7BKC - chains J and H of the 26 polymer chains in the assembly; structure by electron microscopy, 3.00 A resolution.

# Chain J
Name: Formylmethanofuran dehydrogenase, subunit D
From: Methanospirillum hungatei JF-1
Notes: EC 1.2.99.5
Reference sequence: Q2FRF6 (Q2FRF6_METHJ); residue numbers follow UniProt; this construct covers 1-137
Sequence (137 residues; numbered 1 to 137; the number before each row is that of its first residue):
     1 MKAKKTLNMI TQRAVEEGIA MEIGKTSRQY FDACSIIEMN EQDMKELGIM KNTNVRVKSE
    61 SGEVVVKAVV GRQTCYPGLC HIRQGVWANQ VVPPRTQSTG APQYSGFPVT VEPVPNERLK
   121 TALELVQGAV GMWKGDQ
Unresolved in the structure: 1-4, 136-137
Ligand contacts:
  - molybdopterin guanosine dinucleotide (MGD; 2-amino-5,6-dimercapto-7-methyl-3,7,8a,9-tetrahydro-8-oxa-1,3,9,10-tetraaza-anthracen-4-one guanosine dinucleotide), molecule 1: I10, Q12, R13, A14, V15, E17, G18, M21, Q84
  - molybdopterin guanosine dinucleotide (MGD), molecule 2: T11, R13, M21, E22, K25, Q84, G85, A88, N89, V92, Y104

# Chain H
Name: Formylmethanofuran dehydrogenase, subunit B
From: Methanospirillum hungatei JF-1
Notes: EC 1.2.99.5
Reference sequence: Q2FRM0 (Q2FRM0_METHJ); residue numbers follow UniProt; this construct covers 1-443
Sequence (443 residues; row label = number of the first residue in the row):
     1 MPKVIENVGC PYCGCSCDDV RITVSDDGKD ILEVENVCAI GTEIFKHGCS KDRIRLPRMR
    61 QPDGSMKDIS YEEAIDWTAR HLLKAKKPLM YGFGSTNCEG QAAAARVMEI AGGMLDNCAT
   121 ICHGPSFLAI FDNGYPSCTL GEVKNRADVI VYWGSNPAHA HPRHMSRYSI FPRGFFTGKG
   181 QKKRTVIVID PRFTDTANVA DYHLQVKQGH DYELFNAFRM VIHGHGKDLP DEVAGIKKET
   241 ILEVAEIMKN ARFGTTFFGM GLTHTDGRNH NIDIAISLTR DLNKISKWTI MAMRGHYNIA
   301 GPGVVWSWTF GFPYCLDLTK QNHAHMNPGE TSSVDMAMRD EVDMFINIGT DAAAHFPIPA
   361 VKQLKKHPWV TIDPSINMAS EISDLHIPVC ICGVDVGGIV YRMDNVPIQF RKVIEPPEGV
   421 MDDETLLNKI ADRMEELKAK GEA
Unresolved in the structure: 1, 440-443
Metal / ion sites: 4Fe-4S cluster Fe: C10, C13, C17, C38; Mo ion: C122 (together with molybdopterin guanosine dinucleotide)
Ligand contacts:
  - molybdopterin guanosine dinucleotide (MGD; 2-amino-5,6-dimercapto-7-methyl-3,7,8a,9-tetrahydro-8-oxa-1,3,9,10-tetraaza-anthracen-4-one guanosine dinucleotide), molecule 1: Y12, C13, I40, C122, W153, G154, S155, N156, H159, A160, H161, I189, D190, P191, R192, T194, V206, Q208, G209, D211, G259, M260, G261, T265, M293, G295, H296
  - molybdopterin guanosine dinucleotide (MGD), molecule 2: S95, T96, C118, I121, C122, M260, H264, H296, Y297, I348, G349, T350, D351, H355, I372, D373, P374, S375, N377, V389, C390, I391, C392
  - 4Fe-4S cluster (SF4): C10, Y12, C13, C15, S16, C17, V37, C38, I40, G41, H161, P162, R163

# Chain J / chain H interface
Residue-residue contacts (80):
  N8(J) - Q208(H)  hydrogen bond
  I10(J) - R192(H)
  I10(J) - Q208(H)
  Q12(J) - R192(H)
  Q12(J) - M260(H)
  R13(J) - M260(H)
  A14(J) - H159(H)
  V15(J) - I40(H)  hydrophobic
  V15(J) - A158(H)
  V15(J) - H159(H)  hydrogen bond (backbone-side chain)
  I19(J) - A39(H)  hydrophobic
  I19(J) - E43(H)
  M21(J) - Y12(H)  hydrogen bond
  E22(J) - Y12(H)
  E22(J) - I44(H)
  E22(J) - H47(H)
  I23(J) - E43(H)
  I23(J) - H47(H)
  K25(J) - D351(H)  salt bridge
  K25(J) - H355(H)  hydrogen bond
  K25(J) - M378(H)
  T26(J) - M378(H)
  R72(J) - D195(H)  salt bridge
  Q73(J) - H159(H)  hydrogen bond
  Q73(J) - R192(H)
  Q73(J) - F193(H)
  Q73(J) - T194(H)
  Q73(J) - D195(H)
  T74(J) - R192(H)
  T74(J) - F193(H)  hydrogen bond (backbone-backbone)
  Y76(J) - P191(H)  hydrophobic
  L79(J) - P191(H)  hydrophobic
  H81(J) - R192(H)
  Q84(J) - H355(H)  hydrogen bond
  N89(J) - A354(H)  hydrogen bond (side chain-backbone)
  N89(J) - H355(H)
  N89(J) - F356(H)
  N89(J) - P357(H)
  N89(J) - I358(H)  hydrogen bond (backbone-backbone)
  Q90(J) - I358(H)
  P94(J) - M338(H)  hydrophobic
  P94(J) - P359(H)  hydrophobic
  R95(J) - R268(H)  hydrogen bond (backbone-side chain)
  T96(J) - R268(H)  hydrogen bond (backbone-side chain)
  T96(J) - V334(H)
  T96(J) - D335(H)  hydrogen bond
  Q97(J) - D266(H)
  Q97(J) - G267(H)
  Q97(J) - R268(H)
  S98(J) - G329(H)
  T99(J) - P125(H)
  T99(J) - L128(H)
  G100(J) - T120(H)
  G100(J) - I121(H)
  G100(J) - S332(H)
  G100(J) - V334(H)
  A101(J) - T120(H)
  A101(J) - P125(H)  hydrophobic
  A101(J) - T263(H)
  A101(J) - R268(H)  hydrogen bond (backbone-side chain)
  P102(J) - R268(H)  hydrogen bond (backbone-side chain)
  Q103(J) - H264(H)
  Q103(J) - T265(H)
  Q103(J) - D266(H)
  Q103(J) - R268(H)  hydrogen bond
  Y104(J) - H264(H)
  Y104(J) - H355(H)  hydrogen bond (side chain-backbone)
  Y104(J) - P357(H)
  S105(J) - Q208(H)  hydrogen bond (backbone-side chain)
  S105(J) - H264(H)  hydrogen bond (backbone-backbone)
  S105(J) - T265(H)
  G106(J) - Q208(H)
  L123(J) - M378(H)  hydrophobic
  L123(J) - E381(H)
  V126(J) - I382(H)  hydrophobic
  Q127(J) - E381(H)
  A129(J) - I358(H)  hydrophobic
  A129(J) - K362(H)
  V130(J) - K365(H)
  M132(J) - R60(H)
Other interface residues (no listed pair), chain J (47 interface residues in all): G18, A20, C75, G85, V86, V92, A122
Other interface residues (no listed pair), chain H (52 interface residues in all): N156, N198, Q205, N269, P328, A353, V361, I376, N377

# Summary
47 residues of chain J and 52 residues of chain H are in contact, with 18 hydrogen bonds and 2 salt bridges.
Polar contacts include K25(J)-D351(H), R72(J)-D195(H) and N8(J)-Q208(H). Molybdopterin guanosine dinucleotide
is bound between chain J and chain H.
Here chain J is Formylmethanofuran dehydrogenase, subunit D and chain H is Formylmethanofuran dehydrogenase,
subunit B, both from Methanospirillum hungatei JF-1. Entry 7BKC (Formate dehydrogenase - heterodisulfide
reductase - formylmethanofuran dehydrogenase complex from Methanospirillum hungatei (dimeric, composite
structure)) was determined by electron microscopy together with 7BKB, 7BKD and 7BKE from the same study.
